4UNN - chain A; structure by X-ray diffraction, 2.50 A resolution.

Chain A:
Molecule: Thymidylate kinase
From: Mycobacterium tuberculosis
Notes: EC 2.7.4.9
UniProtKB: F2GKC3 (F2GKC3_MYCTX); numbering as in UniProt (aligned over 2-214)
Amino-acid sequence (214 residues; each row starts with the number of its first residue):
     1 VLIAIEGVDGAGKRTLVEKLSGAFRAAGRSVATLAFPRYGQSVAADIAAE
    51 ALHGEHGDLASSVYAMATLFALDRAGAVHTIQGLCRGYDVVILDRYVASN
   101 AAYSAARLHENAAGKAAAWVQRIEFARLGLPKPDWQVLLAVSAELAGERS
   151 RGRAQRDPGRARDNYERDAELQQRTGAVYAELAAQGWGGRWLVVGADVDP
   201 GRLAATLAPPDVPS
Not modelled in the structure: 143-167, 210-214
Construct notes: expression tag (1)
Small-molecule neighbours: QZZ (4-[3-cyano-6-(3-methoxyphenyl)-2-oxo-1H-pyridin-4-yl]benzoic acid): D9, F36, P37, Y39, L52, V63, M66, A67, F70, R74, R95, S99, N100, Y103, S104, R107

In short:
Ligands of chain A: compound QZZ.
Chain A is Thymidylate kinase (Mycobacterium tuberculosis); the structure, Mtb TMK in complex with compound 8,
was determined by X-ray diffraction together with 4UNR and 4UNP from the same study.
